Entry 8V54 (electron microscopy, 4.10 A resolution (low resolution: residue-level contacts below are approximate; hydrogen-bond / salt-bridge calls are withheld)); this record covers chains B and C of the 5 polymer chains in the assembly.

[Chain B (and C)]
Protein: DNA polymerase subunit gamma-2, mitochondrial
Organism: Homo sapiens
Notes: chain C of this document is another copy of the same molecule, construct and numbering; everything in this record applies to it too
UniProtKB: Q9UHN1 (DPOG2_HUMAN); residue numbers follow UniProt; this construct covers 26-485
Amino-acid sequence (474 residues; numbered 12 to 485; the number before each row is that of its first residue):
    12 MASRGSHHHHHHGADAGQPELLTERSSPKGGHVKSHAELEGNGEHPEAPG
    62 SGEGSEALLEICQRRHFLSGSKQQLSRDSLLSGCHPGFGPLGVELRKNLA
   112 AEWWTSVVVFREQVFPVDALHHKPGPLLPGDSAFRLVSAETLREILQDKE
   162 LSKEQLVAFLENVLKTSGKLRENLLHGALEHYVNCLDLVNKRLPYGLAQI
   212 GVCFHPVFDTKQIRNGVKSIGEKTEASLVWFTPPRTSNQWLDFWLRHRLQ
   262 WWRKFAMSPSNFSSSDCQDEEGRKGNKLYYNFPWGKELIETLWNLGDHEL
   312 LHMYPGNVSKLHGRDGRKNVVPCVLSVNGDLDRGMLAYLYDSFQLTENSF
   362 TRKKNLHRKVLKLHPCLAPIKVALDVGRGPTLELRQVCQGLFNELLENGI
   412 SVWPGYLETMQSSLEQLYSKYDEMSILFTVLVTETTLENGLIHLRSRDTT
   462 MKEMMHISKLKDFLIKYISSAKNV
Disordered / not traced: 12-62, 359-362, 484-485 (chain C: 12-62, 357-368)
Differences from the reference sequence: initiating methionine (12); expression tag (13-25)
UniProt features mapped onto this chain:
  - modified residue: Ser38 (Phosphoserine)
  - natural variant: Arg182 (R182W: In MTDPS16), Gly416 (G416A: No functional deficit), Asp433 (D433Y: In MTDPS16B), Gly451 (G451E: In PEOA4)

[Chain B / chain C interface]
Pairs across the interface - 112 pairs, chain B then chain C:
  His77(B) - Asn195(C)
  His77(B) - Asp198(C)
  His77(B) - Leu199(C)
  His96(B) - Leu131(C)
  Pro101(B) - Pro127(C)
  Pro101(B) - Leu199(C)
  Val104(B) - Asp129(C)
  Arg107(B) - Asp129(C)
  Val120(B) - Leu407(C)
  Phe121(B) - Leu407(C)
  Glu123(B) - Pro415(C)
  Glu123(B) - Tyr417(C)
  Glu123(B) - Leu418(C)
  Phe126(B) - Trp414(C)
  Pro127(B) - Pro101(C)
  Pro127(B) - Val104(C)
  Asp129(B) - Gly98(C)
  Asp129(B) - Phe99(C)
  Asp129(B) - Val104(C)
  Leu131(B) - His96(C)
  Leu131(B) - Pro97(C)
  Leu131(B) - Gly98(C)
  Leu131(B) - Glu233(C)
  His132(B) - Val213(C)
  His132(B) - Phe215(C)
  His132(B) - Glu233(C)
  His133(B) - Ile231(C)
  His133(B) - Glu233(C)
  Gly141(B) - Arg154(C)
  Asp142(B) - Arg154(C)
  Ser143(B) - Glu151(C)
  Ser143(B) - Arg154(C)
  Ala144(B) - Ala150(C)
  Phe145(B) - Val148(C)
  Phe145(B) - Ser149(C)
  Phe145(B) - Ala150(C)
  Arg146(B) - Arg146(C)
  Arg146(B) - Leu147(C)
  Arg146(B) - Val148(C)
  Arg146(B) - Ala150(C)
  Leu147(B) - Arg146(C)
  Leu147(B) - Leu147(C)
  Leu147(B) - Ile231(C)
  Val148(B) - Phe145(C)
  Val148(B) - Arg146(C)
  Val148(B) - Val148(C)
  Ser149(B) - Phe145(C)
  Ser149(B) - Arg146(C)
  Ser149(B) - Lys229(C)
  Ala150(B) - Asp142(C)
  Ala150(B) - Ser143(C)
  Ala150(B) - Ala144(C)
  Ala150(B) - Arg146(C)
  Ala150(B) - Leu175(C)
  Glu151(B) - Ser143(C)
  Glu151(B) - Pro217(C)
  Glu151(B) - Phe219(C)
  Glu151(B) - Lys229(C)
  Thr152(B) - Lys229(C)
  Arg154(B) - Gly141(C)
  Arg154(B) - Asp142(C)
  Arg154(B) - Leu175(C)
  Leu157(B) - Val168(C)
  Leu157(B) - Leu171(C)
  Leu157(B) - Glu172(C)
  Leu157(B) - Leu175(C)
  Lys160(B) - Lys164(C)
  Lys160(B) - Glu172(C)
  Glu161(B) - Lys164(C)
  Leu162(B) - Lys164(C)
  Ser163(B) - Lys164(C)
  Lys164(B) - Lys160(C)
  Lys164(B) - Glu161(C)
  Lys164(B) - Leu162(C)
  Lys164(B) - Ser163(C)
  Lys164(B) - Lys164(C)
  Lys164(B) - Leu167(C)
  Leu167(B) - Lys164(C)
  Leu167(B) - Leu167(C)
  Leu167(B) - Val168(C)
  Val168(B) - Leu157(C)
  Leu171(B) - Leu157(C)
  Leu171(B) - Leu171(C)
  Glu172(B) - Leu157(C)
  Asn173(B) - Asn226(C)
  Leu175(B) - Ala150(C)
  Leu175(B) - Arg154(C)
  His192(B) - Ser80(C)
  Asn195(B) - His77(C)
  Asn195(B) - Ser80(C)
  Asn195(B) - Gly81(C)
  Asp198(B) - His77(C)
  Leu199(B) - His77(C)
  Leu199(B) - Trp414(C)
  Asn201(B) - Glu419(C)
  Asn201(B) - Met421(C)
  Val213(B) - His132(C)
  Phe215(B) - His132(C)
  Phe219(B) - Glu151(C)
  Lys229(B) - Thr152(C)
  Lys229(B) - Glu155(C)
  Ile231(B) - His133(C)
  Glu233(B) - Leu131(C)
  Glu233(B) - His132(C)
  Glu233(B) - His133(C)
  Leu407(B) - Val120(C)
  Leu407(B) - Phe121(C)
  Trp414(B) - Phe126(C)
  Pro415(B) - Glu123(C)
  Leu418(B) - Glu123(C)
  Leu418(B) - Arg203(C)
  Met421(B) - Asn201(C)
Interface residues without a listed pair, chain B (68 interface residues in all): Ser80, Pro97, Phe99, Lys108, Trp115, Val128, Leu153, Val174, Leu181, Arg203, Pro217, Arg325, Glu419
Interface residues without a listed pair, chain C (75 interface residues in all): Arg107, Lys108, Trp115, Val128, Leu153, Ile156, Leu181, His192, Gly227, Phe403, Glu408, Lys431

[In short]
Chain B and chain C form an interface of 68 and 75 residues respectively.
Chain B and chain C are both DNA polymerase subunit gamma-2, mitochondrial (Homo sapiens); the structure,
Engaged conformation of the human mitochondrial DNA polymerase gamma bound to DNA, was determined by electron
microscopy (same publication as 8V55, 8V5D and 8V5R).
